PDB entry 6RDF | electron microscopy, 3.20 A resolution | chains 4 and T of the 13 polymer chains in the assembly

[Chain 4]
Name: Mitochondrial ATP synthase associated protein ASA4
From: Polytomella sp. Pringsheim 198.80
UniProtKB: D7NIZ2 (D7NIZ2_9CHLO); numbering as in UniProt (aligned over 1-294)
Amino-acid sequence (294 residues; row label = number of the first residue in the row):
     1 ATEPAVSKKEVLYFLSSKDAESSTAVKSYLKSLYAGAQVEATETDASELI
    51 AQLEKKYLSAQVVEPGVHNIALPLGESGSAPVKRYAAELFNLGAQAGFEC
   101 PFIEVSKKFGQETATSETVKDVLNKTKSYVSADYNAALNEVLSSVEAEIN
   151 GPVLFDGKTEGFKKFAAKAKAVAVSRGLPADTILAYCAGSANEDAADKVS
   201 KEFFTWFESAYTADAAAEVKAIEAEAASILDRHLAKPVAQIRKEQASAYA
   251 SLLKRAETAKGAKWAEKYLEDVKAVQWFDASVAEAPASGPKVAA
Unresolved in the structure: 1-4

[Chain T]
Name: ATP synthase subunit alpha
From: Polytomella sp. Pringsheim 198.80
UniProtKB: A0ZW40 (A0ZW40_9CHLO); residues 1-562 here = UniProt positions 1-562
Amino-acid sequence (562 residues; row label = number of the first residue in the row):
     1 MRSPAAFVARSGLFKASLGQSNWAQKAEQMMASVTRTFAADAKALDELRK
    51 PKFSSKYLIQHVSQKLIPAVKEWEKSYQPPVIHLGRVLSVGDGIARVYGL
   101 KSVQAGELVCFDSGVKGMALNLQADHVGVVVFGNDSVIHQGDLVYRTGQI
   151 VNVPIGPGTLGRVTDGLGQPIDGKGPLTNVRSSLVEVKAPGIIARQSVRE
   201 PLFTGVKAVDALVPIGRGQRELIIGDRQTGKTAVAIDAIIHQKNCNEQVP
   251 KAQRVYCVYVAVGQKRSTVAQLVKLFTQTGAMRYTIMVSATASDAAPLQF
   301 LAPYSGCAMAEYFRDTGKHGLIIYDDLSKQSVAYRQMSLLLRRPPGREAF
   351 PGDVFYLHSRLLERAAKLSKELGGGSLTAFPVIETQAGDVSAYIATNVIS
   401 ITDGQIFLETELFYKGIRPALNVGLSVSRVGSAAQFPGMKQVAGTLKLEL
   451 AQYREVAAFAQFGSDLDAATQYVLERGARLTEMLKQKQFAPIPIERQTVA
   501 VYAATKGFLDKVRVQDIVAAEEAVISQVNPAVFKILKANGKITPALDAHL
   551 KAELRKVKLPGA
Unresolved in the structure: 1-39, 80-562
Construct notes: conflict R266 (Lys in A0ZW40)

[Interface between chain 4 and chain T]
Contacting residue pairs (60; chain 4 residue first):
  E10(4) - Q60(T)  hydrogen bond
  K18(4) - R49(T)  hydrogen bond (backbone-side chain)
  A20(4) - D46(T)
  A20(4) - R49(T)
  A20(4) - K50(T)
  E21(4) - K50(T)
  E21(4) - P51(T)
  E21(4) - K56(T)
  T24(4) - D46(T)
  A46(4) - K71(T)
  S47(4) - E74(T)  hydrogen bond
  I50(4) - V70(T)
  I50(4) - K71(T)
  I50(4) - E74(T)
  L53(4) - L66(T)  hydrophobic
  L53(4) - I67(T)  hydrophobic
  L53(4) - V70(T)  hydrophobic
  E54(4) - I67(T)
  E54(4) - K71(T)  salt bridge
  Y57(4) - V62(T)  hydrophobic
  Y57(4) - S63(T)
  Y57(4) - L66(T)  hydrophobic
  A60(4) - I59(T)  hydrophobic
  Q61(4) - K56(T)
  Q61(4) - I59(T)
  Q61(4) - Q60(T)  hydrogen bond
  Q61(4) - S63(T)
  E64(4) - S54(T)
  E64(4) - S55(T)
  E64(4) - K56(T)
  P65(4) - P51(T)
  P65(4) - K56(T)
  H68(4) - P51(T)
  H68(4) - F53(T)
  H68(4) - S54(T)
  N69(4) - R49(T)
  N69(4) - P51(T)
  K263(4) - Y57(T)
  W264(4) - Y57(T)
  W264(4) - L58(T)
  Y268(4) - F53(T)  hydrophobic
  D271(4) - K52(T)
  D271(4) - F53(T)
  A274(4) - K43(T)
  A274(4) - K52(T)
  V275(4) - K52(T)
  V275(4) - F53(T)  hydrophobic
  W277(4) - A40(T)
  W277(4) - D41(T)
  W277(4) - A42(T)
  W277(4) - K43(T)
  W277(4) - L48(T)  hydrophobic
  E284(4) - D41(T)
  K291(4) - D41(T)
  K291(4) - A42(T)
  K291(4) - K43(T)
  V292(4) - A44(T)
  V292(4) - L45(T)  hydrophobic
  V292(4) - L48(T)  hydrophobic
  A293(4) - A42(T)
Also at the interface, not in a pair above, chain 4 (32 interface residues in all): F14, L49, K267, V272
Also at the interface, not in a pair above, chain T (29 interface residues in all): H61, Q64

[Summary]
32 residues of chain 4 and 29 residues of chain T are in contact, with 4 hydrogen bonds and 1 salt bridge.
Polar pairs include E54(4)-K71(T), E10(4)-Q60(T) and K18(4)-R49(T).
Here chain 4 is Mitochondrial ATP synthase associated protein ASA4 and chain T is ATP synthase subunit alpha,
both from Polytomella sp. Pringsheim 198.80. Entry 6RDF (CryoEM structure of Polytomella F-ATP synthase,
Primary rotary state 3, monomer-masked refinement) was determined by electron microscopy, deposited together
with 6RD4, 6RD5, 6RD6, 6RD7, 6RD8, 6RD9 and 46 further entries.
